6OS9 - chains A and D of the 6 polymer chains in the assembly; structure by electron microscopy, 3.00 A resolution.

# Chain A
Protein: Guanine nucleotide-binding protein G(i) subunit alpha-1
From: Homo sapiens
UniProtKB: P63096 (GNAI1_HUMAN); residue numbers follow UniProt; this construct covers 1-354
Sequence (354 residues; numbered 1 to 354; the number before each row is that of its first residue):
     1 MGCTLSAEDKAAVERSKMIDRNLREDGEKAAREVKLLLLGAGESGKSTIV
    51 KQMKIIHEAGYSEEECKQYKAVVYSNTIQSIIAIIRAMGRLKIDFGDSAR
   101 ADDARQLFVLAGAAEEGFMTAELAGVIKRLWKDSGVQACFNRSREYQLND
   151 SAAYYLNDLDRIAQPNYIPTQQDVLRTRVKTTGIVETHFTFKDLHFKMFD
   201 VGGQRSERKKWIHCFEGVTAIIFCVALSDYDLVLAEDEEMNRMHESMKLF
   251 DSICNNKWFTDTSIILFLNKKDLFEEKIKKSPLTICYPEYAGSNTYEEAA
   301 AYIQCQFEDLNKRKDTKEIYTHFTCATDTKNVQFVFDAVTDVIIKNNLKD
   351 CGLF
Unresolved in the structure: 1-3, 56-181, 234-240
UniProt features mapped onto this chain:
  - region: Lys35 to Thr48 (G1 motif), Asp173 to Thr181 (G2 motif), Phe196 to Arg205 (G3 motif), Ile265 to Asp272 (G4 motif), Thr324 to Thr329 (G5 motif)
  - binding site (GTP): Glu43 to Thr48, Ser151, Leu175 to Thr181, Asp200 to Gln204, Asn269 to Asp272, Ala326
  - binding site (Mg(2+)): Ser47, Thr181
  - modified residue: Arg178 (ADP-ribosylarginine), Gln204 (Deamidated glutamine), Cys351 (ADP-ribosylcysteine)
  - lipidation: Gly2 (N-myristoyl glycine), Cys3 (S-palmitoyl cysteine)
  - natural variant: Gly40 (G40C: In NEDHISB; G40R: In NEDHISB), Gly45 (G45D: In NEDHISB), Thr48 (T48I: In NEDHISB; T48K: In NEDHISB), Gln52 (Q52P: In NEDHISB), Ser75 (deletion: In NEDHISB; uncertain significance), Gln172 (deletion: In NEDHISB), Asp173 (D173V: In NEDHISB), Glu186 to Phe189 (deletion: In NEDHISB; uncertain significance), Cys224 (C224Y: In NEDHISB), Lys270 (K270N: In NEDHISB; K270R: In NEDHISB), Asp272 (D272G: In NEDHISB), Ala326 (A326P: In NEDHISB), 1 further natural variant entry in UniProt
  - mutagenesis: Gly42 (G42R: Abolishes switch to an activated conformation and dissociation from beta and gamma subunits upon GTP binding. Abolishes interaction with RGS family members), Glu116 (E116L: Enhances interaction (inactive GDP-bound) with RGS14), Gln147 (Q147L: Enhances interaction (inactive GDP-bound) with RGS14), Glu245 (E245L: Enhances interaction (inactive GDP-bound) with RGS14)
From the paper describing this entry:
  - contacts within the chain: His322-Phe334 (pi stacking)
  - conformationally variable residues (order/disorder transition): Thr324 to Thr327

# Chain D
Protein: scFv16
From: Mus musculus
Notes: antibody fragment or engineered binder
Sequence (259 residues; row label = number of the first residue in the row; note: 3 numbers in that range are skipped by the numbering (no residue carries them; nothing is unmodelled there); a row labelled like 120A-120O holds insertion residues (120A, then the next letters in order)):
     1 DVQLVESGGGLVQPGGSRKLSCSASGFAFSSFGMHWVRQAPEKGLEWVAY
    51 ISSGSGTIYYADTVKGRFTISRDDPKNTLFLQMTSLRSEDTAMYYCVRSI
   101 YYYGSSPFDFWGQGTTLTVS
120A-120O SGGGGSGGGGSGGGG
   124 SDIVMTQATSSVPVTPGESVSISCRSSKSLLHSNGNTYLYWFLQRPGQSP
   174 QLLIYRMSNLASGVPDRFSGSGSGTAFTLTISRLEAEDVGVYYCMQHLEY
   224 PLTFGAGTKLELKAAAHHHHHHHH
Unresolved in the structure: 1, 120A-120O, 236-247
Cystine bridges: Cys147-Cys217

# Interface between chain A and chain D
Contacting residue pairs (21; chain A residue first):
  Thr4(A) with His155(D)
  Ser6(A) with His155(D), hydrogen bond; Asn157(D); Tyr161(D)
  Ala7(A) with His220(D); Leu221(D), hydrogen bond (backbone-backbone); Tyr223(D), hydrophobic
  Glu8(A) with Tyr101(D); Tyr161(D); Tyr163(D), hydrogen bond; Arg179(D), salt bridge; His220(D), salt bridge
  Asp9(A) with Asn157(D), hydrogen bond
  Ala11(A) with Tyr101(D), hydrophobic
  Ala12(A) with Tyr101(D)
  Glu14(A) with Ser52(D), hydrogen bond; Thr57(D), hydrogen bond
  Arg15(A) with Ile100(D); Tyr101(D); Tyr102(D)
  Met18(A) with Ser53(D)
Other interface residues (no listed pair), chain A (12 interface residues in all): Leu5, Lys10
Other interface residues (no listed pair), chain D (21 interface residues in all): Ser30, Ser31, Tyr50, Gly54, Tyr59, Pro107, Glu222

# Overview
The interface between chain A and chain D involves 12 residues on one side and 21 on the other, with 6
hydrogen bonds and 2 salt bridges. Polar pairs include Glu8(A)-Arg179(D), Glu8(A)-His220(D) and
Ser6(A)-His155(D). From the paper: conformational variability at Thr324(A); contacts within the chain
involving His322(A) and Phe334(A).
Here chain A is Guanine nucleotide-binding protein G(i) subunit alpha-1 (Homo sapiens) and chain D is scFv16
(Mus musculus). Entry 6OS9 (human Neurotensin Receptor 1 (hNTSR1) - Gi1 Protein Complex in canonical
conformation (C state)) was determined by electron microscopy together with 6OSA from the same study.
